2V1M - chain A; structure by X-ray diffraction, 1.00 A resolution.

[Chain A]
Protein: Glutathione peroxidase
Organism: Schistosoma mansoni
Notes: EC 1.11.1.9
UniProtKB: Q00277 (GPX1_SCHMA); numbering as in UniProt (aligned over 1-169)
Chain sequence (169 residues; row label = number of the first residue in the row):
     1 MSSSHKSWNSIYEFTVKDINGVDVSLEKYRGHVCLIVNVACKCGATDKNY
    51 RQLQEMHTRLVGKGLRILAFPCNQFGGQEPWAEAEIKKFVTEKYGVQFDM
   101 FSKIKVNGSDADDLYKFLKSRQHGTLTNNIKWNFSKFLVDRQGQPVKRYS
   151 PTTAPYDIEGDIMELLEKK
Not modelled in the structure: 1-6
Construct notes: engineered mutation Cys43 (Sec in P17931)
Modified positions: Cys43 (cysteinesulfonic acid; OCS)
Reported in the primary citation:
  - catalytic residues: Cys43, Gln78, Trp132, Asn133 (by similarity / conservation)
  - post-translational modification sites: Cys43
  - contacts within the chain: Cys43-Gln78 (hydrogen bond), Cys43-Trp132 (hydrogen bond)
  - mutagenesis - U43C: abolished catalytic activity
  - binding site for sulfate ion: His123 to Asn133, Arg148 to Pro151
  - conformationally variable residues (loop rearrangement): Gln122 to Ile130

[Summary]
From the paper: catalytic residues Cys43, Gln78 and Trp132 among others; U43C abolishes catalytic activity.
Chain A is Glutathione peroxidase (Schistosoma mansoni); the structure, Crystal structure of Schistosoma
mansoni glutathione peroxidase, was determined by X-ray diffraction (same publication as 2WGR).
